7Z4F - chains K and J of the 11 polymer chains in the assembly; structure by electron microscopy, 4.20 A resolution (low resolution: residue-level contacts below are approximate; hydrogen-bond / salt-bridge calls are withheld).

[Chain K (and J)]
Molecule: Portal protein
From: Escherichia phage vB_EcoP_SU10
Notes: chain J of this document is another copy of the same molecule, construct and numbering; everything in this record applies to it too
UniProt: A0A0B4N229 (A0A0B4N229_9CAUD); residues 1-747 here = UniProt positions 1-747
Chain sequence (747 residues; each row starts with the number of its first residue):
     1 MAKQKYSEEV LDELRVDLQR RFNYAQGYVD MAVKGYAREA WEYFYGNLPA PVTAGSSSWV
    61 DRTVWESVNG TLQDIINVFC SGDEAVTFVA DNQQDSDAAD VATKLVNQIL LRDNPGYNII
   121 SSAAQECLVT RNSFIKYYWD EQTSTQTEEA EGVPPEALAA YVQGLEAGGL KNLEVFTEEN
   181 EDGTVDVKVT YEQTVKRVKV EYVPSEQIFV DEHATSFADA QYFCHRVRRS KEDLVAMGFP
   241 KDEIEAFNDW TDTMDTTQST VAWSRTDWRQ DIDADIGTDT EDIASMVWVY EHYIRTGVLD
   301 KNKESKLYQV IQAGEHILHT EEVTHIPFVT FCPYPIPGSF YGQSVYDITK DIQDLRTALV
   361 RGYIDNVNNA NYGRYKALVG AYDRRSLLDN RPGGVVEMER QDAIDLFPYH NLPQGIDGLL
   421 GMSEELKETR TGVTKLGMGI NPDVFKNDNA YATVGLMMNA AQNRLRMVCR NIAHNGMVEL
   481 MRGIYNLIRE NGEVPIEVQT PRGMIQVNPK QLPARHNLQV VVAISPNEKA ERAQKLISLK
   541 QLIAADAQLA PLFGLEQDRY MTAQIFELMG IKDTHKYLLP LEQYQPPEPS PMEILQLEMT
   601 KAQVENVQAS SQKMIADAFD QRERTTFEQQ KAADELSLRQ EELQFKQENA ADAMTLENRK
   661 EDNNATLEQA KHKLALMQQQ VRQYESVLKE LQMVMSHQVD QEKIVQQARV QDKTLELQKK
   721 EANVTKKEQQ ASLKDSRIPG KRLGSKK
Unresolved in the structure: 1-4, 145-188, 247-255, 662-747

[Chain K / chain J interface]
Contacting residue pairs - 225 pairs, chain K then chain J:
  Arg-20(K) with Gly-277(J); Thr-278(J)
  Arg-21(K) with Ile-276(J); Gly-277(J); Thr-278(J)
  Tyr-24(K) with Ile-276(J); Gly-277(J)
  Tyr-28(K) with Arg-269(J); Gln-270(J)
  Ala-32(K) with Arg-269(J)
  Tyr-36(K) with Arg-269(J)
  Asp-91(K) with Lys-104(J); Arg-112(J)
  Asn-92(K) with Glu-497(J); Ile-571(J)
  Gln-93(K) with Ile-571(J); Lys-572(J); Asp-573(J); Thr-574(J); His-575(J)
  Gln-94(K) with Glu-497(J); Arg-502(J); His-575(J)
  Asp-95(K) with Arg-502(J)
  Ser-96(K) with Lys-572(J)
  Asp-97(K) with Lys-572(J); His-575(J)
  Asp-100(K) with Lys-572(J)
  Arg-131(K) with Arg-269(J)
  Asp-211(K) with Ile-276(J)
  Glu-212(K) with Gln-270(J); Asp-271(J); Ala-274(J)
  His-213(K) with Arg-228(J); Asp-271(J); Ile-272(J); Asp-273(J); Ala-274(J); Ile-276(J)
  Ala-214(K) with Gln-270(J)
  Thr-215(K) with Tyr-202(J)
  Gln-221(K) with Ala-284(J); Met-286(J)
  Arg-295(K) with Ala-284(J)
  Thr-296(K) with Asp-282(J)
  Lys-301(K) with Glu-281(J); Asp-282(J); Ile-283(J)
  Asn-302(K) with Ile-283(J)
  Lys-303(K) with Ile-283(J)
  Glu-304(K) with Glu-232(J); Val-235(J)
  Ser-305(K) with Glu-232(J); Ala-284(J)
  Pro-335(K) with Gln-125(J)
  Ile-336(K) with Tyr-45(J)
  Pro-337(K) with Ser-122(J); Gln-125(J); Glu-126(J); Trp-263(J)
  Gly-338(K) with Tyr-202(J); Trp-263(J); Gln-270(J)
  Ser-339(K) with Asp-267(J); Gln-270(J)
  Phe-340(K) with Gln-270(J)
  Gln-343(K) with Tyr-45(J); Trp-65(J)
  Asp-347(K) with Arg-62(J)
  Ile-348(K) with Trp-65(J)
  Asp-351(K) with Trp-59(J)
  Leu-355(K) with Trp-59(J)
  Gly-362(K) with Asn-371(J)
  Asn-368(K) with Pro-392(J)
  Asn-369(K) with Pro-392(J)
  Tyr-372(K) with Pro-392(J); Gly-393(J)
  Gly-373(K) with Pro-392(J); Gly-393(J); Gly-394(J)
  Arg-374(K) with Pro-392(J); Gly-393(J); Gly-394(J); Val-396(J)
  Tyr-375(K) with Val-396(J); Glu-397(J)
  Lys-376(K) with Glu-397(J); Met-398(J); Gln-401(J); Ile-404(J)
  Ala-377(K) with Glu-397(J); Met-398(J); Glu-399(J)
  Leu-378(K) with Met-398(J); Glu-399(J)
  Gly-380(K) with Glu-399(J)
  Tyr-382(K) with Val-395(J); Glu-397(J)
  Ala-403(K) with Glu-399(J); Gln-401(J)
  Asp-405(K) with Gln-401(J)
  Phe-407(K) with Tyr-375(J); Ile-404(J)
  Pro-408(K) with Tyr-375(J); Ile-404(J); Leu-406(J)
  Tyr-409(K) with Tyr-375(J); Pro-392(J); Leu-406(J)
  His-410(K) with Gly-373(J); Arg-374(J); Tyr-375(J); Leu-406(J)
  Asn-411(K) with Leu-406(J)
  Gln-414(K) with Asn-411(J); Leu-412(J)
  Gly-415(K) with Tyr-363(J)
  Ile-416(K) with Tyr-363(J); Val-367(J); Ala-370(J)
  Leu-419(K) with Tyr-363(J)
  Leu-420(K) with Tyr-363(J)
  Glu-425(K) with Lys-435(J)
  Thr-429(K) with Glu-66(J); Lys-435(J)
  Arg-430(K) with Arg-62(J); Trp-65(J); Glu-66(J)
  Lys-446(K) with Pro-526(J)
  Asp-448(K) with Asn-77(J); Asn-441(J)
  Asn-449(K) with Asn-441(J); Asp-443(J)
  Ala-452(K) with Tyr-451(J)
  Leu-456(K) with Met-438(J)
  Met-458(K) with Asp-74(J); Met-438(J); Gly-439(J); Ile-440(J); Asn-441(J)
  Asn-459(K) with Leu-436(J)
  Ala-460(K) with Thr-434(J); Lys-435(J)
  Arg-464(K) with Trp-65(J); Asn-69(J); Gln-73(J)
  Arg-466(K) with Asn-77(J)
  Met-467(K) with Asn-69(J); Leu-72(J); Gln-73(J)
  Arg-470(K) with Ile-76(J); Asn-77(J); Cys-80(J); Ser-81(J); Tyr-117(J)
  Asn-471(K) with Tyr-117(J)
  His-474(K) with Tyr-117(J)
  Asn-475(K) with Asn-118(J)
  Arg-482(K) with Arg-112(J)
  Arg-515(K) with Arg-112(J)
  His-516(K) with Lys-104(J); Gln-108(J); Arg-112(J); Asp-113(J)
  Asn-517(K) with Arg-112(J); Arg-502(J)
  Leu-518(K) with Arg-112(J)
  Arg-532(K) with Met-569(J)
  Lys-535(K) with Met-569(J)
  Leu-536(K) with Tyr-577(J)
  Leu-539(K) with Ile-565(J); Phe-566(J)
  Leu-542(K) with Ile-537(J)
  Asp-546(K) with Lys-540(J)
  Gln-548(K) with Gly-554(J); Leu-555(J); Asp-558(J)
  Leu-549(K) with Asp-558(J); Thr-562(J)
  Pro-551(K) with Tyr-584(J)
  Leu-552(K) with Arg-559(J); Leu-578(J); Leu-579(J)
  Glu-556(K) with Lys-576(J)
  Gln-557(K) with Lys-576(J); Tyr-577(J); Leu-578(J); Leu-579(J)
  Tyr-560(K) with Lys-576(J)
  Met-561(K) with Tyr-577(J)
  Leu-597(K) with Met-592(J); Leu-595(J)
  Lys-601(K) with Leu-595(J); Glu-598(J)
  Val-604(K) with Met-599(J); Ala-602(J)
  Val-607(K) with Ala-602(J); Gln-603(J); Asn-606(J)
  Gln-608(K) with Ala-602(J); Glu-605(J)
  Ser-610(K) with Asn-606(J)
  Ser-611(K) with Asn-606(J)
  Met-614(K) with Ala-609(J); Gln-612(J); Lys-613(J)
  Asp-617(K) with Lys-613(J)
  Gln-621(K) with Asp-620(J)
  Thr-625(K) with Asp-620(J); Glu-623(J); Arg-624(J); Phe-627(J)
  Glu-628(K) with Phe-627(J)
  Ala-632(K) with Gln-630(J)
  Glu-635(K) with Asp-634(J)
  Glu-642(K) with Ser-637(J); Gln-640(J); Glu-641(J); Gln-644(J)
  Lys-646(K) with Gln-644(J)
  Asn-649(K) with Glu-648(J)
  Leu-656(K) with Thr-655(J)
  Lys-660(K) with Met-654(J); Thr-655(J); Asn-658(J)
Other interface residues (no listed pair), chain K (137 interface residues in all): Val-33, Val-89, Ala-90, Gly-297, Tyr-341, Leu-359, Asp-365, Ala-381, Leu-426, Ala-461, Asn-463, Gln-519, Gln-564, Thr-600, Ile-615, Arg-624, Gln-629, Leu-643
Other interface residues (no listed pair), chain J (136 interface residues in all): Val-60, Asp-61, Asp-83, Leu-111, Ser-121, Thr-266, Asp-275, Asn-366, Arg-391, Arg-400, Asp-405, Phe-407, Tyr-409, Gly-437, Phe-553, Ser-610, Lys-631

[Overview]
137 residues of chain K face 136 of chain J across their interface.
Chain K and chain J are both Portal protein (Escherichia phage vB_EcoP_SU10); the structure, Tail of phage
SU10 genome release intermediate, was determined by electron microscopy together with 7Z47 and 7Z4A from the
same study.
